PDB entry 3PO3 | X-ray diffraction, 3.30 A resolution | chains A and H of the 16 polymer chains in the assembly

[Chain A]
Molecule: DNA-directed RNA polymerase II subunit RPB1
Organism: Saccharomyces cerevisiae
Notes: EC 2.7.7.6
Reference sequence: P04050 (RPB1_YEAST); numbering as in UniProt (aligned over 1-1733)
Sequence (1733 residues; each row starts with the number of its first residue):
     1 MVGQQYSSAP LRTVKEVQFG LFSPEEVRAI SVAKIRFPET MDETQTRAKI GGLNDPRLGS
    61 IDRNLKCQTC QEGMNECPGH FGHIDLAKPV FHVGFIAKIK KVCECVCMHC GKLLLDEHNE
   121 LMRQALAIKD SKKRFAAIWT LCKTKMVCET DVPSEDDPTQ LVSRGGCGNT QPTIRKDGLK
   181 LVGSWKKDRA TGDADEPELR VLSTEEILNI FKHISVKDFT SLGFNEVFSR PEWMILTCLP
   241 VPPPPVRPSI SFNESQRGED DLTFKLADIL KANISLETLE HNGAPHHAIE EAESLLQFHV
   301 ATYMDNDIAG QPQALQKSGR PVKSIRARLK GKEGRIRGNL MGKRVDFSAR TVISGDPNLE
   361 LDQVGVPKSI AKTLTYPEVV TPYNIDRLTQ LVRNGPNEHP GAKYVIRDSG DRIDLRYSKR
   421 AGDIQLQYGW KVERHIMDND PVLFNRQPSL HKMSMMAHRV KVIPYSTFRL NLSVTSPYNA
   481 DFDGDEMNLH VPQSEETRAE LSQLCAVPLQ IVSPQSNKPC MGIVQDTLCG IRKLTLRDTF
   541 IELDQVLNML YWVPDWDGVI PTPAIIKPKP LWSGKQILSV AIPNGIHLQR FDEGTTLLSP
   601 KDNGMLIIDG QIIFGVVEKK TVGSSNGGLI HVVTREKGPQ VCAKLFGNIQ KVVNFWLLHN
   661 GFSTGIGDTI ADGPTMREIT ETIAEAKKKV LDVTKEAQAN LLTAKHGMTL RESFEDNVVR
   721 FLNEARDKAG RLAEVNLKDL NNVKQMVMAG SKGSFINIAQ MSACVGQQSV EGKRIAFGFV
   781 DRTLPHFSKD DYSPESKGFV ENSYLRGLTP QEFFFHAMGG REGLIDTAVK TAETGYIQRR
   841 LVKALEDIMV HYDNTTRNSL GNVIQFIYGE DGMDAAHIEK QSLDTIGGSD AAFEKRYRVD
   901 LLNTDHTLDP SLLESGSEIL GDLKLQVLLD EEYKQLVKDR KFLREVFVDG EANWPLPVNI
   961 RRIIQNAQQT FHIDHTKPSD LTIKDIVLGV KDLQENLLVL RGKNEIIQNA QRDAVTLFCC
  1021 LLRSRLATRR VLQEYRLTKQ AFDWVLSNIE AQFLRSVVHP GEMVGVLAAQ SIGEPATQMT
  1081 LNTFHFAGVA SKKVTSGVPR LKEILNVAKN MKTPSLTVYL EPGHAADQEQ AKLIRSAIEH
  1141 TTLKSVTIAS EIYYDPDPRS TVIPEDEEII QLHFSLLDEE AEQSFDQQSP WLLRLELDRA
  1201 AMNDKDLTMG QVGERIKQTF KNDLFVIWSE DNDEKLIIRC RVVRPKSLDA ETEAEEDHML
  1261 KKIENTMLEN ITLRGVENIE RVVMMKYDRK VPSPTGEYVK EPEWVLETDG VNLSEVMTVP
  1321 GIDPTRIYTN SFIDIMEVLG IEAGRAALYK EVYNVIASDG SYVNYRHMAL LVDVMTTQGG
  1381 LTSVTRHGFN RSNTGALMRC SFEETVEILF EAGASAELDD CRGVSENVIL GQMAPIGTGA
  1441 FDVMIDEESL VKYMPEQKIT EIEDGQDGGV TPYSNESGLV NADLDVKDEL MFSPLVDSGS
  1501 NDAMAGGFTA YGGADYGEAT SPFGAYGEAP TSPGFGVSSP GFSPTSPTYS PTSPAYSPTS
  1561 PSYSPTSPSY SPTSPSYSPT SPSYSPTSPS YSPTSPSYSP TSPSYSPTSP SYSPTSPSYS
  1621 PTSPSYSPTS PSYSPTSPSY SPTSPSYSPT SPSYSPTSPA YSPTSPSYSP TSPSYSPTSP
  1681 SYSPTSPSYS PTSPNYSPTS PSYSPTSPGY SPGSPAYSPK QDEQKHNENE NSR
Not modelled in the structure: 1, 187-194, 1177-1186, 1244-1253, 1456-1733
Ion coordination: Zn2+ site 1: C67, C70, C77, H80; Zn2+ site 2: C107, C110, C148, C167; Mg2+: D481, D483, D485 (shared with 1 residue of chain P)
UniProt features mapped onto this chain:
  - region: P248 to D260 (Lid loop), N306 to K323 (Rudder loop), P810 to E822 (Bridging helix)
  - binding site (Zn(2+)): C67, C70, C77, H80, C107, C110, C148, C167
  - binding site (Mg(2+)): D481, D483, D485
  - modified residue: T1471 (Phosphothreonine)
  - cross-link (Glycyl lysine isopeptide (Lys-Gly)): K695 (interchain with G-Cter in ubiquitin), K1246 (interchain with G-Cter in ubiquitin), K1350 (interchain with G-Cter in ubiquitin)

[Chain H]
Molecule: DNA-directed RNA polymerases I, II, and III subunit RPABC3
Organism: Saccharomyces cerevisiae
Notes: EC 2.7.7.6
Reference sequence: P20436 (RPAB3_YEAST); residues 1-146 here = UniProt positions 1-146
Sequence (146 residues; numbered 1 to 146; the number before each row is that of its first residue):
     1 MSNTLFDDIF QVSEVDPGRY NKVCRIEAAS TTQDQCKLTL DINVELFPVA AQDSLTVTIA
    61 SSLNLEDTPA NDSSATRSWR PPQAGDRSLA DDYDYVMYGT AYKFEEVSKD LIAVYYSFGG
   121 LLMRLEGNYR NLNNLKQENA YLLIRR
Not modelled in the structure: 1, 64-75
UniProt features mapped onto this chain:
  - region: D16 to T39 (Non-specific ssDNA binding)
  - modified residue: S2 (N-acetylserine), T68 (Phosphothreonine)

[Chain A / chain H interface]
Pairs across the interface (72; chain A residue first):
  L536(A) - Y20(H)  hydrophobic
  R537(A) - Y20(H)
  R537(A) - V23(H)
  R537(A) - R25(H)
  R537(A) - D41(H)  salt bridge
  R537(A) - G120(H)
  R537(A) - L122(H)
  D538(A) - Y20(H)
  D538(A) - N21(H)  hydrogen bond (side chain-backbone)
  D538(A) - K22(H)  hydrogen bond (side chain-backbone)
  D538(A) - V23(H)  hydrogen bond (side chain-backbone)
  F540(A) - V23(H)  hydrophobic
  F540(A) - N43(H)
  F540(A) - L121(H)  hydrophobic
  L543(A) - W79(H)  hydrophobic
  V559(A) - S78(H)
  I560(A) - S78(H)  hydrogen bond (backbone-side chain)
  I560(A) - W79(H)  hydrogen bond (backbone-backbone)
  P561(A) - W79(H)
  T562(A) - Y98(H)
  P563(A) - W79(H)
  P563(A) - Y98(H)
  A564(A) - M97(H)
  A564(A) - Y98(H)  hydrogen bond (backbone-backbone)
  A564(A) - F118(H)
  I565(A) - N43(H)
  I565(A) - L46(H)  hydrophobic
  I565(A) - Y95(H)
  I565(A) - V96(H)
  I565(A) - M97(H)  hydrophobic
  I566(A) - V96(H)  hydrogen bond (backbone-backbone)
  I566(A) - M97(H)
  I566(A) - Y98(H)  hydrophobic
  I566(A) - Y141(H)  hydrophobic
  K567(A) - L46(H)
  K567(A) - D94(H)
  K567(A) - Y95(H)
  K567(A) - V96(H)  hydrogen bond (backbone-backbone)
  K569(A) - L46(H)
  P570(A) - W79(H)  hydrophobic
  L571(A) - N43(H)
  L571(A) - L46(H)  hydrophobic
  W572(A) - W79(H)  hydrophobic
  S573(A) - G119(H)  hydrogen bond (side chain-backbone)
  K575(A) - G120(H)
  L597(A) - Y102(H)  hydrogen bond (backbone-side chain)
  L597(A) - K103(H)
  L597(A) - Y115(H)  hydrophobic
  L598(A) - R25(H)
  L598(A) - T39(H)
  L598(A) - Y102(H)
  L598(A) - Y115(H)  hydrophobic
  L598(A) - L122(H)  hydrophobic
  L598(A) - M123(H)
  L598(A) - R124(H)
  S599(A) - R25(H)  hydrogen bond (backbone-side chain)
  S599(A) - L122(H)
  P600(A) - R25(H)
  D602(A) - Y20(H)  hydrogen bond
  L606(A) - Y102(H)  hydrophobic
  I608(A) - Y102(H)  hydrophobic
  I613(A) - Y102(H)  hydrophobic
  I613(A) - S117(H)  hydrogen bond (backbone-side chain)
  I613(A) - G120(H)
  I613(A) - L122(H)
  F614(A) - L122(H)  hydrophobic
  K738(A) - R19(H)
  D739(A) - R19(H)  salt bridge
  K744(A) - R19(H)
  D974(A) - K136(H)  salt bridge
  T976(A) - E106(H)
  T976(A) - K136(H)  hydrogen bond
Other interface residues (no listed pair), chain A (40 interface residues in all): G558, P568, K601, V616, L737, H975
Other interface residues (no listed pair), chain H (32 interface residues in all): P82

[In short]
40 residues of chain A and 32 residues of chain H are in contact; the contacts include 14 hydrogen bonds and 3
salt bridges. Polar pairs include R537(A)-D41(H), D739(A)-R19(H) and D974(A)-K136(H). Curated annotation
(UniProt) lists 8 Zn2+-binding residues and 3 Mg2+-binding residues on chain A.
Chain A is DNA-directed RNA polymerase II subunit RPB1 and chain H is DNA-directed RNA polymerases I, II, and
III subunit RPABC3, both from Saccharomyces cerevisiae; the structure, Arrested RNA Polymerase II reactivation
intermediate, was determined by X-ray diffraction (same publication as 3PO2).
